8TSR - chains A and B; structure by electron microscopy, 3.90 A resolution.

== Chain A (and B) ==
Molecule: ATP-binding transport protein MsbA
Source organism: Escherichia coli
Notes: EC 3.6.3.-; chain B of this document is another copy of the same molecule, construct and numbering; everything in this record applies to it too
UniProt: C3TGA2 (C3TGA2_ECOLX); residues 2-582 here = UniProt positions 2-582
Sequence (583 residues; row label = number of the first residue in the row; numbering starts at 0):
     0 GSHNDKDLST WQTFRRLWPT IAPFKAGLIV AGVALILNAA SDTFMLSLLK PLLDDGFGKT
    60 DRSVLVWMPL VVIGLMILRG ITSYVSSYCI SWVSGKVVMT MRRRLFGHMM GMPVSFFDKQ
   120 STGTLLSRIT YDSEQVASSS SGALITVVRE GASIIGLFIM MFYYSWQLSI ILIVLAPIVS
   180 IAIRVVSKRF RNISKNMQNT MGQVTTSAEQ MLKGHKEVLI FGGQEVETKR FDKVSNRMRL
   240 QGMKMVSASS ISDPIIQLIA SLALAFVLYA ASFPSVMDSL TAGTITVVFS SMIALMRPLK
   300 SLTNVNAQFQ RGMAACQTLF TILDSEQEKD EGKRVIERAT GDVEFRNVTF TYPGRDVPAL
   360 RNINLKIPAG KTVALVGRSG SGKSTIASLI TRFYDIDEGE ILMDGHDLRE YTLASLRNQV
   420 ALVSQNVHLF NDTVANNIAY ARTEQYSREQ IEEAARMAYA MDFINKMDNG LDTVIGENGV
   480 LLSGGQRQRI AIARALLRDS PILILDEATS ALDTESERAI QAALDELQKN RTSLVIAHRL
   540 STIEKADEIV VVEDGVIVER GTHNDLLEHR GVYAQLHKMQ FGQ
Disordered / not traced: 0-6, 580-582
Sequence notes: expression tag (0-1)
Reported in the primary citation:
  - conformationally variable residues (domain motion): Thr561

== How chain A and chain B interact ==
Residue-residue contacts (141; chain A residue first):
  Leu51(A) - Leu267(B)  hydrophobic
  Leu52(A) - Ala281(B)
  Leu52(A) - Thr285(B)
  Phe56(A) - Ala270(B)  hydrophobic
  Phe56(A) - Ile284(B)  hydrophobic
  Arg61(A) - Ser271(B)  hydrogen bond (side chain-backbone)
  Arg61(A) - Met276(B)  hydrogen bond
  Leu64(A) - Ser271(B)
  Pro68(A) - Ala264(B)
  Pro68(A) - Tyr268(B)
  Val71(A) - Ser260(B)
  Met75(A) - Leu257(B)
  Met75(A) - Ser260(B)
  Gly79(A) - Pro253(B)
  Tyr83(A) - Ser246(B)  hydrogen bond
  Ser86(A) - Ser249(B)  hydrogen bond
  Tyr87(A) - Met242(B)  hydrophobic
  Ser90(A) - Val245(B)
  Trp91(A) - Met242(B)  hydrophobic
  Gly94(A) - Arg238(B)
  Lys95(A) - Arg238(B)
  Met98(A) - Ser234(B)
  Arg101(A) - Phe230(B)
  Arg101(A) - Met237(B)  hydrogen bond
  Arg102(A) - Asp231(B)  salt bridge
  Arg102(A) - Ser234(B)
  Phe105(A) - Leu211(B)  hydrophobic
  Phe105(A) - Glu226(B)
  Phe105(A) - Phe230(B)  hydrophobic
  Met109(A) - His214(B)  hydrogen bond (backbone-side chain)
  Met109(A) - Leu218(B)
  Met109(A) - Glu226(B)
  Met111(A) - His214(B)
  Val113(A) - Lys215(B)
  Phe116(A) - His214(B)
  Thr121(A) - Glu208(B)  hydrogen bond
  Thr121(A) - Lys212(B)
  Leu124(A) - Leu211(B)  hydrophobic
  Leu125(A) - Thr204(B)
  Leu125(A) - Glu208(B)
  Ile128(A) - Leu211(B)  hydrophobic
  Thr204(A) - Leu125(B)
  Thr205(A) - Asn477(B)
  Ser206(A) - Asn430(B)  hydrogen bond
  Ser206(A) - Asn477(B)
  Glu208(A) - Thr121(B)  hydrogen bond
  Glu208(A) - Leu125(B)
  Gln209(A) - His427(B)  hydrogen bond
  Gln209(A) - Phe429(B)
  Gln209(A) - Asn430(B)  hydrogen bond
  Gln209(A) - Glu476(B)
  Met210(A) - Met109(B)
  Leu211(A) - Phe105(B)  hydrophobic
  Leu211(A) - Leu124(B)  hydrophobic
  Leu211(A) - Ile128(B)  hydrophobic
  Lys212(A) - Thr121(B)
  Gly213(A) - His427(B)
  His214(A) - Met109(B)
  His214(A) - Gly110(B)
  His214(A) - Met111(B)
  His214(A) - Phe116(B)
  Lys215(A) - Val113(B)
  Lys215(A) - Phe392(B)
  Glu216(A) - Leu421(B)
  Glu216(A) - His427(B)
  Val217(A) - Phe429(B)  hydrophobic
  Leu218(A) - Arg416(B)
  Ile219(A) - Phe392(B)  hydrophobic
  Ile219(A) - Arg416(B)
  Ile219(A) - Val419(B)
  Ile219(A) - Leu421(B)  hydrophobic
  Phe220(A) - Asn417(B)
  Phe220(A) - Arg493(B)
  Phe220(A) - Arg497(B)  hydrogen bond (backbone-side chain)
  Gly221(A) - Ala440(B)
  Gly222(A) - Tyr439(B)
  Gly222(A) - Ala440(B)
  Gln223(A) - Met109(B)  hydrogen bond (side chain-backbone)
  Glu226(A) - Phe105(B)
  Glu226(A) - Met109(B)
  Glu226(A) - Phe429(B)
  Glu226(A) - Tyr439(B)  hydrogen bond
  Arg229(A) - Asn430(B)
  Arg229(A) - Asp431(B)  salt bridge
  Arg229(A) - Tyr439(B)
  Phe230(A) - Arg101(B)
  Phe230(A) - Phe105(B)  hydrophobic
  Asp231(A) - Arg102(B)  salt bridge
  Ser234(A) - Met98(B)
  Ser234(A) - Arg102(B)
  Met237(A) - Arg101(B)  hydrogen bond
  Arg238(A) - Gly94(B)
  Arg238(A) - Lys95(B)
  Met242(A) - Trp91(B)
  Val245(A) - Ser90(B)
  Ser246(A) - Tyr83(B)  hydrogen bond
  Ser249(A) - Ser86(B)  hydrogen bond
  Pro253(A) - Ser82(B)
  Gln256(A) - Met75(B)
  Leu257(A) - Met75(B)  hydrophobic
  Ser260(A) - Val71(B)
  Ser260(A) - Met75(B)
  Ala264(A) - Pro68(B)
  Leu267(A) - Leu51(B)  hydrophobic
  Tyr268(A) - Pro68(B)
  Ser271(A) - Arg61(B)
  Ser271(A) - Val65(B)
  Met276(A) - Phe56(B)  hydrophobic
  Met276(A) - Arg61(B)  hydrogen bond
  Met276(A) - Leu64(B)  hydrophobic
  Ala281(A) - Leu52(B)
  Ile284(A) - Phe56(B)  hydrophobic
  Thr285(A) - Leu52(B)
  Phe392(A) - Lys215(B)
  Phe392(A) - Ile219(B)  hydrophobic
  Arg416(A) - Leu218(B)
  Arg416(A) - Ile219(B)
  Asn417(A) - Phe220(B)
  Val419(A) - Ile219(B)
  Leu421(A) - Glu216(B)
  His427(A) - Gln209(B)  hydrogen bond
  His427(A) - Gly213(B)
  His427(A) - Glu216(B)
  Leu428(A) - Gln209(B)
  Phe429(A) - Gln209(B)
  Phe429(A) - Val217(B)  hydrophobic
  Phe429(A) - Glu226(B)
  Asn430(A) - Gln209(B)
  Asn430(A) - Arg229(B)
  Asp431(A) - Arg229(B)  salt bridge
  Tyr439(A) - Gly222(B)
  Tyr439(A) - Glu226(B)  hydrogen bond
  Tyr439(A) - Arg229(B)
  Ala440(A) - Phe220(B)
  Ala440(A) - Gly221(B)
  Ala440(A) - Gly222(B)
  Glu476(A) - Gln209(B)
  Asn477(A) - Thr205(B)
  Asn477(A) - Ser206(B)
  Arg493(A) - Phe220(B)
  Arg497(A) - Phe220(B)  hydrogen bond (side chain-backbone)
Interface residues without a listed pair, chain A (102 interface residues in all): Met44, Val65, Met67, Ile72, Ser82, Met108, Val225, Asn235, Ile250, Leu261, Leu263, Ala270, Leu279, Thr280, Glu327, Ser387
Interface residues without a listed pair, chain B (101 interface residues in all): Met44, Met67, Ile72, Gly79, Tyr87, Gln223, Val225, Thr227, Asn235, Ile250, Gln256, Leu261, Leu263, Leu279, Glu327, Ser387, Leu428

== Summary ==
Chain A and chain B form an interface of 102 and 101 residues respectively, with 21 hydrogen bonds and 4 salt
bridges. Polar pairs include Arg102(A)-Asp231(B), Arg229(A)-Asp431(B) and Arg61(A)-Ser271(B). From the paper:
conformational variability at Thr561(A).
Both chains are ATP-binding transport protein MsbA (Escherichia coli). Entry 8TSR (Open, inward-facing MsbA
structure (OIF4)) was determined by electron microscopy, deposited together with 8TSO, 8TSP, 8TSQ and 8TSS.
